1R08 - chains 1 and 4 of the 4 polymer chains in the assembly; structure by X-ray diffraction, 3.00 A resolution.

Chain 1:
Name: Human rhinovirus 14 coat protein (subunit VP1)
From: Human rhinovirus 14
UniProtKB: P03303 (POLG_HRV14); residues 1-289 here correspond to UniProt positions 567-855 (UniProt number = residue number + 566)
Chain sequence (289 residues; row label = number of the first residue in the row):
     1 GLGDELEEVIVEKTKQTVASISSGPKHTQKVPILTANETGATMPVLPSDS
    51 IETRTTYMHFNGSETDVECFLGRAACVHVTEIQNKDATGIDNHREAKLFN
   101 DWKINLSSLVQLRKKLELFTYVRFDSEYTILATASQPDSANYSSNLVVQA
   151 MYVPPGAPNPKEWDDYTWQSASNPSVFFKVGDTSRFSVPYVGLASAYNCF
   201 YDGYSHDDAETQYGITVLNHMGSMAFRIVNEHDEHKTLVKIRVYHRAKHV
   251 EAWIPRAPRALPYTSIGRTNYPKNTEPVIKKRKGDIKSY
Disordered / not traced: 1-16
Ligand contacts: compound win viii (W42; 5-(5-(2,6-dichloro-4-(4,5-dihydro-2-oxazolyl)phenoxy)pentyl)-3-(hydroxyethyl oxymethyleneoxymethyl) isoxazole): Ile104, Leu106, Ser107, Leu116, Val122, Tyr128, Ala150, Tyr152, Pro174, Ser175, Val176, Phe186, Val188, Val191, Tyr197, Asn198, Cys199, Ile215, Asn219, Met221, Met224

Chain 4:
Name: Human rhinovirus 14 coat protein (subunit VP4)
From: Human rhinovirus 14
UniProtKB: P03303 (POLG_HRV14); numbering as in UniProt (aligned over 1-68)
Chain sequence (68 residues; numbered 1 to 68; the number before each row is that of its first residue):
     1 GAQVSTQKSGSHENQNILTNGSNQTFTVINYYKDAASTSSAGQSLSMDPS
    51 KFTEPVKDLMLKGAPALN
Disordered / not traced: 1-28

Chain 1 / chain 4 interface:
Pairs across the interface - 41 pairs, chain 1 then chain 4:
  Lys30(1) with Gly63(4)
  Val31(1) with Gly63(4)
  Pro32(1) with Lys62(4); Gly63(4)
  Thr35(1) with Ala66(4)
  Ala36(1) with Ala66(4); Leu67(4), hydrophobic
  Thr39(1) with Val56(4); Met60(4)
  Ala41(1) with Thr53(4); Val56(4), hydrophobic; Met60(4), hydrophobic
  Thr42(1) with Thr53(4), hydrogen bond (backbone-backbone)
  Met43(1) with Glu54(4); Met60(4), hydrophobic
  Pro44(1) with Glu54(4); Lys62(4)
  Asp49(1) with Lys62(4), salt bridge
  Asn61(1) with Gln43(4)
  Gly62(1) with Gln43(4)
  Ser63(1) with Gln43(4)
  Asp66(1) with Gln43(4); Ser44(4), hydrogen bond (side chain-backbone); Leu45(4)
  Glu68(1) with Ser40(4), hydrogen bond; Ala41(4), hydrogen bond (side chain-backbone)
  Asp125(1) with Ala36(4)
  Ser187(1) with Ala36(4), hydrogen bond (side chain-backbone); Ser37(4)
  Pro189(1) with Ala36(4), hydrophobic
  Arg246(1) with Ser40(4), hydrogen bond
  Ala247(1) with Ser40(4)
  Lys248(1) with Ala36(4), hydrogen bond (side chain-backbone); Ser37(4), hydrogen bond (side chain-backbone); Thr38(4), hydrogen bond (side chain-backbone); Ser40(4)
  His249(1) with Ala35(4); Thr38(4), hydrogen bond; Ser39(4), hydrogen bond (side chain-backbone); Ala41(4)
  Pro255(1) with Phe52(4)
Also at the interface, not in a pair above, chain 1 (27 interface residues in all): Gly40, Leu46, Val188
Also at the interface, not in a pair above, chain 4 (22 interface residues in all): Gly42, Met47, Pro55

In short:
27 residues of chain 1 face 22 of chain 4 across their interface, with 11 hydrogen bonds and 1 salt bridge.
Polar contacts include Asp49(1)-Lys62(4), Asp66(1)-Ser44(4) and Glu68(1)-Ser40(4). Bound to chain 1: compound
win viii.
Chain 1 is Human rhinovirus 14 coat protein (subunit VP1) and chain 4 is Human rhinovirus 14 coat protein
(subunit VP4), both from Human rhinovirus 14; the structure, Structural analysis of antiviral agents that
interact with the capsid of human rhinoviruses, was determined by X-ray diffraction together with 2R04, 2R06,
2R07, 2RM2, 2RR1, 2RS1, 2RS3 and 2RS5 from the same study.
